Entry 3QEQ (X-ray diffraction, 2.59 A resolution); this record covers chains A and E of the 5 polymer chains in the assembly.

[Chain A]
Protein: HLA class I histocompatibility antigen, A-2 alpha chain
Organism: Homo sapiens
UniProtKB: P01892 (1A02_HUMAN); residues 1-275 here correspond to UniProt positions 25-299 (UniProt number = residue number + 24)
Amino-acid sequence (275 residues; each row starts with the number of its first residue):
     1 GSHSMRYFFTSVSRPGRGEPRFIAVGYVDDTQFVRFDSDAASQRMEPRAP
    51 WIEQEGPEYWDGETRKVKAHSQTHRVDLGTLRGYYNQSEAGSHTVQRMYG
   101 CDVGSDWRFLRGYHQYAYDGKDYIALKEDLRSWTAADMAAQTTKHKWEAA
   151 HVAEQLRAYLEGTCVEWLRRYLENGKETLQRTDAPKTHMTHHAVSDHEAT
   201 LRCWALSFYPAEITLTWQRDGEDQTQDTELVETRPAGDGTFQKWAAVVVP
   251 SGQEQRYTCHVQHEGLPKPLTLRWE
Disulfides: C101-C164, C203-C259

[Chain E]
Protein: DMF4 beta chain
Organism: Homo sapiens
Amino-acid sequence (243 residues; row label = number of the first residue in the row):
     1 DAGITQSPRHKVTETGTPVTLRCHQTENHRYMYWYRQDPGHGLRLIHYSY
    51 GVKDTDKGEVSDGYSVSRSKTEDFLLTLESATSSQTSVYFCAISEVGVGQ
   101 PQHFGDGTRLSILEDLNKVFPPEVAVFEPSEAEISHTQKATLVCLATGFY
   151 PDHVELSWWVNGKEVHSGVCTDPQPLKEQPALNDSRYALSSRLRVSATFW
   201 QDPRNHFRCQVQFYGLSENDEWTQDRAKPVTQIVSAEAWGRAD
Disulfides: C23-C91, C144-C209

[How chain A and chain E interact]
Contacting residue pairs (16; chain A residue first):
  R65(A) with Y48(E); Y50(E)
  K66(A) with V98(E)
  K68(A) with D56(E), salt bridge
  A69(A) with Y31(E), hydrogen bond (backbone-side chain); Y50(E); G97(E); V98(E), hydrophobic
  H70(A) with V98(E)
  Q72(A) with Y31(E); Y50(E); D54(E), hydrogen bond
  T73(A) with V96(E); G97(E)
  V76(A) with H29(E)
  Q155(A) with Q100(E), hydrogen bond
Also at the interface, not in a pair above, chain E (11 interface residues in all): G51
Interface features reported in the paper:
  - specific contacts: Q100(E)-Q155(A) (hydrogen bond)

[Overview]
Chain A and chain E form an interface of 9 and 11 residues respectively; the contacts include 3 hydrogen bonds
and 1 salt bridge. Polar pairs include K68(A)-D56(E), A69(A)-Y31(E) and Q72(A)-D54(E). The paper describes a
hydrogen bond between Q100(E) and Q155(A).
Here chain A is HLA class I histocompatibility antigen, A-2 alpha chain and chain E is DMF4 beta chain, both
from Homo sapiens. Entry 3QEQ (The complex between TCR DMF4 and human Class I MHC HLA-A2 with the bound
MART-1(27-35) nonameric ...) was determined by X-ray diffraction, deposited together with 3QDM and 3QEU.
